PDB entry 1JX1 | X-ray diffraction, 2.30 A resolution | chain A

[Chain A]
Protein: Chalcone--flavonone isomerase 1
Organism: Medicago sativa
Notes: EC 5.5.1.6
UniProt: P28012 (CFI1_MEDSA); numbering as in UniProt (aligned over 1-222)
Chain sequence (222 residues; numbered 1 to 222; the number before each row is that of its first residue):
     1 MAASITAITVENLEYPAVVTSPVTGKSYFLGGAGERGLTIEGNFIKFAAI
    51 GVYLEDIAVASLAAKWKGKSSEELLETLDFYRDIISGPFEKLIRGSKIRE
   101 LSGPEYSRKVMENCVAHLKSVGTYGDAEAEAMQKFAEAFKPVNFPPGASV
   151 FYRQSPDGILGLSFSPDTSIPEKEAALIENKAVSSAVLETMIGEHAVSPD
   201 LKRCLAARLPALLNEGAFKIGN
Not modelled in the structure: 1-2, 41-42
Sequence notes: engineered mutation Ala48 (Thr in P28012)
Curated features (UniProtKB/Swiss-Prot):
  - binding site (substrate): Asn113, Thr190
  - site: Tyr106 (Important for catalytic activity)
  - mutagenesis: Tyr106 (Y106F: Strongly reduced reaction rate), Asn113 (N113A: Reduced reaction rate), Thr190 (T190A: Reduced reaction rate)

[Summary]
UniProt lists substrate-binding residues Asn113 and Thr190 and 3 mutagenesis sites.
Chain A is Chalcone--flavonone isomerase 1 (Medicago sativa); the structure, Chalcone Isomerase--T48A mutant,
was determined by X-ray diffraction (same publication as 1JX0).
